9GJS - chain A; structure by X-ray diffraction, 1.35 A resolution.

# Chain A
Protein: Endoplasmic reticulum aminopeptidase 1
From: Homo sapiens
Notes: EC 3.4.11.-
UniProt: Q9NZ08 (ERAP1_HUMAN); residue numbers follow UniProt; this construct covers 1-485, 514-941
Amino-acid sequence (922 residues; row label = number of the first residue in the row; note: 25 numbers in that range are skipped by the numbering (no residue carries them; nothing is unmodelled there)):
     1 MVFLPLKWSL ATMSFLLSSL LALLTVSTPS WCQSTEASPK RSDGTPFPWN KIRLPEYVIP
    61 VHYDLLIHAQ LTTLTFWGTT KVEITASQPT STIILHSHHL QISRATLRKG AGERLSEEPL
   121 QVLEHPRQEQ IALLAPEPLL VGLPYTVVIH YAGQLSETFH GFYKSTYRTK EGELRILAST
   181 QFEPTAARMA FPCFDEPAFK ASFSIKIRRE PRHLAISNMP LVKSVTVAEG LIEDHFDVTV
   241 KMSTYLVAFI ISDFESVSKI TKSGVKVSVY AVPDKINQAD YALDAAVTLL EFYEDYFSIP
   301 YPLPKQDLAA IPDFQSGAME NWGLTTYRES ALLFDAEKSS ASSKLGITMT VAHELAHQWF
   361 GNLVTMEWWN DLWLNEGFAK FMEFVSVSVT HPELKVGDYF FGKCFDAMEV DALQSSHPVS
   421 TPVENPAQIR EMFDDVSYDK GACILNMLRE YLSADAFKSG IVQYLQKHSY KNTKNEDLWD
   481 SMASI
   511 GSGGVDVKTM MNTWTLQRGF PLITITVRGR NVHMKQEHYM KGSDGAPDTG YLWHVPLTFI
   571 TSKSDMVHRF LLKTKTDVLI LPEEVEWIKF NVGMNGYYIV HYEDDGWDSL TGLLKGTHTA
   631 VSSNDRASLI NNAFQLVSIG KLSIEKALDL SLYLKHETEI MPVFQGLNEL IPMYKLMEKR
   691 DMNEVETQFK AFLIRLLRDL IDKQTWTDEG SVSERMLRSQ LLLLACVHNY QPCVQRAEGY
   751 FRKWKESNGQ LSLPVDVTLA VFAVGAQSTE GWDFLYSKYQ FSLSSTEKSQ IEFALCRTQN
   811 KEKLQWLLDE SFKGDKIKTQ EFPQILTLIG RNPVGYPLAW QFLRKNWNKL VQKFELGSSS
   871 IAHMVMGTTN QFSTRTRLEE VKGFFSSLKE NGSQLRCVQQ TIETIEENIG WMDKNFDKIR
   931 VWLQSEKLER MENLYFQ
Disordered / not traced: 1-44, 511-514, 553-558, 937-947
Differences from the reference sequence: conflict Gln70 (Asn in Q9NZ08), Gln154 (Asn in Q9NZ08), Gln414 (Asn in Q9NZ08), Arg528 (Lys in Q9NZ08), Gln760 (Asn in Q9NZ08); linker (511-513); expression tag (942-947)
Curated features (UniProtKB/Swiss-Prot):
  - active site: Glu354 (Proton acceptor)
  - binding site (substrate): Glu183, Gly317 to Asn321
  - binding site (Zn(2+)): His353, His357, Glu376
  - site: Tyr438 (Transition state stabilizer)
  - natural variant: Arg528 (K528R: this construct carries the variant), Asp575 (D575G; D575N)
  - mutagenesis: Tyr438 (Y438F: Loss of enzyme activity)
  - glycosylation: Asn901 (N-linked (GlcNAc...) asparagine)
Cystine bridges: Cys404-Cys443
Metal / ion sites: Zn2+: His353, His357, Glu376 (together with phosphate ion)
Residues lining bound ligands:
  - A1IMJ (1-[2-(6-bromanyl-3-oxidanylidene-1,4-benzoxazin-4-yl)ethanoylamino]-4,4-bis(fluoranyl)cyclohexane-1-carboxylic acid), molecule 1: Leu677, Asn678, Ile681, Pro682, Tyr684, Lys685, Gln730, Leu733, Leu734, Val737, Phe803, Arg807, Arg841, Gln881
  - A1IMJ, molecule 2: Gln730, Leu733, Leu769, Ser799, Phe803, Gln834, Thr837, Leu838, Arg841
Reported in the primary citation:
  - conformationally variable residues (side-chain flip): Gln730

# Overview
Bound to chain A: compound A1IMJ. His353, His357 and Glu376 form the Zn2+ site. From UniProt: active-site
residue Glu354, 6 substrate-binding residues, 3 Zn2+-binding residues and one mutagenesis site. The paper
reports conformational variability at Gln730.
Chain A is Endoplasmic reticulum aminopeptidase 1 (Homo sapiens); the structure, ERAP1 in complex with
1-[2-(6-bromo-3-oxo-3,4-dihydro-2H-1,4-benzoxazin-4-yl)acetamido]-4,4-difluorocyclohexane-1-carboxylic acid,
was determined by X-ray diffraction (same publication as 9GJN, 9GK6 and 9GKE).
